7YI5 - chains I and O of the 16 polymer chains in the assembly; structure by electron microscopy, 3.96 A resolution.

== Chain I ==
Protein: Histone H2A
Source organism: Xenopus laevis
UniProt: Q6AZJ8 (Q6AZJ8_XENLA); residues 1-129 here correspond to UniProt positions 2-130 (UniProt number = residue number + 1)
Amino-acid sequence (129 residues; row label = number of the first residue in the row):
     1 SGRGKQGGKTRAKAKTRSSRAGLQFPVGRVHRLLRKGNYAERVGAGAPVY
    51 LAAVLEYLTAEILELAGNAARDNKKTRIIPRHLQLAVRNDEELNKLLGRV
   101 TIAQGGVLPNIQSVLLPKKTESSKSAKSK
Not modelled in the structure: 1-11, 119-129

== Chain O ==
Molecule: Wisdom 601 DNA
Source organism: synthetic construct
Sequence (167 nucleotides; row label = number of the first residue in the row; numbers below 1 keep their minus sign (DC-73 is residue -73)):
   -73 CTGGAGAATCCCGGTCTGCAGGCCGCTCAATTGGTCGTAGACAGCTCTAG
   -23 CACCGCTTAAACGCACGTACGCGCTGTCCCCCGCGTTTTAACCGCCAAGG
    27 GGATTACTCCCTAGTCTCCAGGCACGTGTCAGATATATACATCCTGTGCA
    77 TGTATTGAACAGCGACC
Not modelled in the structure: 78-93

== How chain I and chain O interact ==
Pairs across the interface (13; chain I residue first):
  Ala12(I) - DG-41(O)  hydrogen bond to the phosphate
  Ala14(I) - DT-43(O)  phosphate contact
  Ala14(I) - DT-42(O)  phosphate contact
  Lys15(I) - DT-43(O)  phosphate contact
  Lys15(I) - DT-42(O)  hydrogen bond to the phosphate
  Arg17(I) - DT-43(O)  salt bridge to the phosphate
  Arg20(I) - DT-42(O)  salt bridge to the phosphate
  Gly28(I) - DA-44(O)  phosphate contact
  Arg29(I) - DA-44(O)  phosphate contact
  Arg32(I) - DA-45(O)  sugar contact
  Arg32(I) - DA-44(O)  salt bridge to the phosphate
  Arg42(I) - DA-35(O)  sugar contact
  Arg77(I) - DA-54(O)  sugar contact
Other interface residues (no listed pair), chain I (12 interface residues in all): Lys13, Thr16

== Overview ==
The interface between chain I and chain O involves 12 residues on one side and 7 on the other, with 2 hydrogen
bonds and 3 salt bridges. Among the polar pairs are Ala12(I)-DG-41(O), Lys15(I)-DT-42(O) and
Arg17(I)-DT-43(O).
Chain I is Histone H2A (Xenopus laevis) and chain O is Wisdom 601 DNA (synthetic construct); the structure,
Cryo-EM structure of Rpd3S complex bound to H3K36me3 nucleosome in loose state, was determined by electron
microscopy (same publication as 7YI0, 7YI1, 7YI2, 7YI3 and 7YI4).
